Entry 4ITV (X-ray diffraction, 3.60 A resolution); this record covers chains D and G of the 12 polymer chains in the assembly.

# Chain D (and G)
Protein: Non-haem bromoperoxidase BPO-A2, Matrix protein 1
Organism: Streptomyces aureofaciens
Notes: EC 1.11.1.-; chain G of this document is another copy of the same molecule, construct and numbering; everything in this record applies to it too
Reference sequence: chimeric construct of P29715, P03485: residues 0-277 from P29715 (BPOA2_STRAU) positions 1-278 (UniProt number = residue number + 1); residues 286-447 from P03485 positions 3-164 (UniProt number = residue number - 283)
Sequence (456 residues; row label = number of the first residue in the row; numbering starts at 0):
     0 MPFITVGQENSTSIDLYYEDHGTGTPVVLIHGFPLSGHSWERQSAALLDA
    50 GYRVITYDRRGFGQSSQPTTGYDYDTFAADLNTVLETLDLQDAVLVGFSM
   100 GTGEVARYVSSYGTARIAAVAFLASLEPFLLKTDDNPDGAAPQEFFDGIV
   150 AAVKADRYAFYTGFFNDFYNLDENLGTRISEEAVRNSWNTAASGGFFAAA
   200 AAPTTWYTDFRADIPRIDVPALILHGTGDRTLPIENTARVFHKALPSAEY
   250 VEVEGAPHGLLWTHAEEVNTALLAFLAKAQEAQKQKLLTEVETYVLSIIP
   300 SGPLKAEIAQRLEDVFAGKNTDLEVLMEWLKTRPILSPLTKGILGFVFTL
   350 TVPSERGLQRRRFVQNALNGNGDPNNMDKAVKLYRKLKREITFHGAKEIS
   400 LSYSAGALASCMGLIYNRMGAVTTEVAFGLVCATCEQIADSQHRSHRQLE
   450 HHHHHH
Disordered / not traced: 0, 441-455
Construct notes: engineered mutation T24 (Gln25 in P29715), A118 (Lys119 in P29715); linker (278-285); expression tag (448-455)
Swiss-Prot annotation at these positions:
  - active site: S98, D228, H257

# How chain D and chain G interact
Contacting residue pairs - 7 pairs, chain D then chain G:
  P299(D) - S110(G)
  S300(D) - R215(G)
  G301(D) - R215(G)
  P302(D) - R215(G)
  I334(D) - S109(G)
  I334(D) - S110(G)
  I334(D) - R215(G)
Interface residues without a listed pair, chain D (7 interface residues in all): L303, P333
Interface residues without a listed pair, chain G (5 interface residues in all): A211, D212

# Overview
7 residues of chain D face 5 of chain G across their interface. Curated annotation (UniProt) lists 3
active-site residues on chain D.
Both chains are Non-haem bromoperoxidase BPO-A2, Matrix protein 1 (Streptomyces aureofaciens). Entry 4ITV
(Structure of a 16 nm protein cage designed by fusing symmetric oligomeric domains, triple mutant, P212121
...) was determined by X-ray diffraction, deposited together with 4IQ4 and 4IVJ.
